5GOF - chain A; structure by X-ray diffraction, 1.60 A resolution.

Chain A:
Name: Mitofusin-1
Organism: Homo sapiens
Notes: EC 3.6.5.-
Reference sequence: Q8IWA4 (MFN1_HUMAN); numbering as in UniProt; present here: 1-362, 696-741
Amino-acid sequence (422 residues; each row starts with the number of its first residue; note: 326 numbers in that range are skipped by the numbering (no residue carries them; nothing is unmodelled there); numbers below 1 keep their minus sign (Gly-6 is residue -6)):
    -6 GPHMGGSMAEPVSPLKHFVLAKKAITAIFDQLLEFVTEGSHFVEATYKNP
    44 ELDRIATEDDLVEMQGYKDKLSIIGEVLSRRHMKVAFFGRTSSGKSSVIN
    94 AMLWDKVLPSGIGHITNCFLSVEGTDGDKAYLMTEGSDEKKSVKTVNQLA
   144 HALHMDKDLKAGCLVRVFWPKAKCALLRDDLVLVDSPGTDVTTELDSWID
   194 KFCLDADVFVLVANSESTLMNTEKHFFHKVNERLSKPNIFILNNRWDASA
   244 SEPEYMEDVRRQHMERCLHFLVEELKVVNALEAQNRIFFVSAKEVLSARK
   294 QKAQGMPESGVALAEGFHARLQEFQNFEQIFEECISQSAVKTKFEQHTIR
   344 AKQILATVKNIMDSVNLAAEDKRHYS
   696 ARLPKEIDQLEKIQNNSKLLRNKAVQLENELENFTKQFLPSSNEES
Not modelled in the structure: -6 to 3, 148-153, 184-186, 296-303, 737-741
Sequence notes: expression tag (-6 to 0); linker (363-369)
Swiss-Prot annotation at these positions:
  - region: Gly82 to Ser89 (G1 motif), Ile108, Thr109 (G2 motif), Asp178 to Gly181 (G3 motif), Asn237 to Asp240 (G4 motif), Glu266 (G5 motif), Asp703 to Leu734 (Part of a helix bundle domain, formed by helices from N-terminal and C-terminal regions)
  - binding site (GTP): Ser85 to Ser90, Asn237 to Asp240, Ser284, Lys286
Bound ions: Mg2+: Ser89 (together with GTP); Zn2+: Cys111, His144, His147, Cys156
Small-molecule neighbours: GTP (guanosine-5'-triphosphate): Arg83, Thr84, Ser85, Ser86, Gly87, Lys88, Ser89, Ser90, Ser103, Gly104, Gly106, Asn237, Arg238, Asp240, Ser284, Ala285, Lys286
From the paper describing this entry:
  - contacts within the chain: Trp239-Met249 (hydrophobic contact), Trp239-Phe282 (hydrophobic contact), Arg253-Glu316
  - binding site for GTP: Asn237, Asp240
  - mutagenesis - W239A: abolished binding to nucleotide
  - mutagenesis - H107A, W239A: abolished catalytic activity on GTP
  - conformationally variable residues (side-chain flip): Asp189, Trp239, Arg253
  - catalytic residues: His107
  - mutagenesis - H107A: unchanged binding to guanine nucleotides

Summary:
Chain A binds GTP. The Zn2+ site is built by Cys111, His144, His147 and Cys156. From UniProt: 12 GTP-binding
residues. The paper reports the catalytic residue His107; H107A and W239A abolish catalytic activity on GTP.
Chain A is Mitofusin-1 (Homo sapiens); the structure, Truncated mitofusin-1, GTP-bound, was determined by
X-ray diffraction together with 5GOM, 5GO4 and 5GOE from the same study.
